PDB entry 7OQC | electron microscopy, 4.10 A resolution (low resolution: residue-level contacts below are approximate; hydrogen-bond / salt-bridge calls are withheld) | chains 1 and B of the 18 polymer chains in the assembly

# Chain 1
Molecule: U1 snRNA
Source organism: Saccharomyces cerevisiae
Sequence (568 nucleotides; row label = number of the first residue in the row):
     1 AUACUUACCU UAAGAUAUCA GAGGAGAUCA AGAAGUCCUA CUGAUCAAAC AUGCGCUUCC
    61 AAUAGUAGAA GGACGUUAAG CAUUUAUCAU UGAACUAUAA UUGUUCAUUG AAGUCAUUGA
   121 UGCAAACUCC UUGGUCACAC ACACAUACGG CGCGGAAGGC GUGUUUGCUG ACGUUUCCAU
   181 UCCCUUGUUU CAAUCAUUGG UUAAUCCCUU GAUUCCUUUG GGGAUUUUUG GGUUAAACUG
   241 AUUUUUGGGG CCCUUUGUUU CUUCUGCCUG GAGAAGUUUG ACACCAAAUU CAAAUUGGUG
   301 UUAGGGGAGC UGGGGCCUUU CAAAAGAGAG CUUUGUAGAG GCAUUCUUUU UGACUACUUU
   361 UCUCUAGCGU GCCAUUUUAG UUUUUGACGG CAGAUUCGAA UGAACUUAAG UUUAUGAUGA
   421 AGGUAUGGCU GUUGAGAUUA UUUGGUCGGG AUUGUAGUUU GAAGAUGUGC UCUUUUGAGC
   481 AGUCUCAACU UUGCUCGUUC CCGUUAUGGG AAAAAUUUUG GAAGGUCUUG GUAGGAACGG
   541 GUGGAUCUUA UAAUUUUUGA UUUAUUUU
Disordered / not traced: 27-33, 566-568

# Chain B
Molecule: U1 small nuclear ribonucleoprotein 70 kDa homolog
Source organism: Saccharomyces cerevisiae
UniProtKB: Q00916 (RU17_YEAST); residues 1-300 here = UniProt positions 1-300
Sequence (300 residues; row label = number of the first residue in the row):
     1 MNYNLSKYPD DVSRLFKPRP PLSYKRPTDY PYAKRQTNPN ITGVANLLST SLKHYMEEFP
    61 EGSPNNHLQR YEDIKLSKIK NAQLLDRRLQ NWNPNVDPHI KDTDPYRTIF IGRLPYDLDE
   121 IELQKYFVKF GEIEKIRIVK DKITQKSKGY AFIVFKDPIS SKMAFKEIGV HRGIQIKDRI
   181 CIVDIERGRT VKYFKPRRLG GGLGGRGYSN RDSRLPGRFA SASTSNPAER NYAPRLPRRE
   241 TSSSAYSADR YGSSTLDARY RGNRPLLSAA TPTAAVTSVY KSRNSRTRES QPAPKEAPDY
Disordered / not traced: 92-93, 189-300
Swiss-Prot annotation at these positions:
  - mutagenesis: Pro-18 to Pro-98 (Severely temperature-sensitive. Defective in pre-mRNA splicing), Pro-18 to Asn-93 (Fails to complement the growth and splicing defective, temperature-sensitive phenotype of the null allele at 30 degrees Celsius. No association with U1 snRNP), Trp-92 to Ala-248 (Associates with U1 snRNP), Lys-148 (K148L: No splicing defects. Associates with U1 snRNP; when associated with T-150 and L-152), Tyr-150 (Y150T: No splicing defects. Associates with U1 snRNP; when associated with L-148 and L-152), Phe-152 (F152L: No splicing defects. Associates with U1 snRNP; when associated with L-148 and T-150)

# Interface between chain 1 and chain B
Residue-residue contacts (18):
  A120(1) with Arg-26(B)
  U121(1) with Arg-26(B)
  A560(1) with Arg-35(B); Gln-36(B); Thr-37(B)
  U561(1) with Asp-29(B); Arg-35(B); Gln-36(B)
  U563(1) with Tyr-30(B); Lys-34(B); Arg-35(B); Gln-36(B)
  A564(1) with Gln-36(B); Thr-37(B); Asn-38(B); Pro-39(B); Asn-40(B)
  U565(1) with Asn-40(B)
Interface residues without a listed pair, chain 1 (10 interface residues in all): A34, A286, U562
Interface residues without a listed pair, chain B (12 interface residues in all): Asp-11, Asn-81

# In short
Chain 1 and chain B form an interface of 10 and 12 residues respectively. From UniProt: 8 mutagenesis sites on
chain B.
Here chain 1 is U1 snRNA and chain B is U1 small nuclear ribonucleoprotein 70 kDa homolog, both from
Saccharomyces cerevisiae. Entry 7OQC (The U1 part of Saccharomyces cerevisiae spliceosomal pre-A complex
(delta BS-A ACT1)) was determined by electron microscopy (same publication as 7OQB and 7OQE).
